PDB entry 8IJ3 | electron microscopy, 3.28 A resolution | chains B and S of the 5 polymer chains in the assembly

== Chain B ==
Protein: Guanine nucleotide-binding protein G(I)/G(S)/G(T) subunit beta-1
Source organism: Homo sapiens
UniProtKB: P62873 (GBB1_HUMAN); residues 4-340 here = UniProt positions 4-340
Sequence (337 residues; each row starts with the number of its first residue):
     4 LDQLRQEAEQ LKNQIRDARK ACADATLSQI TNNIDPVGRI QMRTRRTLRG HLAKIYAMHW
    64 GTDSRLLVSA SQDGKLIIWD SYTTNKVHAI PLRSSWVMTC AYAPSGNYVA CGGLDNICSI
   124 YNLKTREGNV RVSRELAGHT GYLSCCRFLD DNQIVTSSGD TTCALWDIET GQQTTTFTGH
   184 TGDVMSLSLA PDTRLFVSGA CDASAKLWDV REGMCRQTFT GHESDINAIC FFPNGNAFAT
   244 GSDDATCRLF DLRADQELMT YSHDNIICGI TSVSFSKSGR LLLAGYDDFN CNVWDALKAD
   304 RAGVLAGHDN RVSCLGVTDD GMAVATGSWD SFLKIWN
UniProt features mapped onto this chain:
  - modified residue: His266 (Phosphohistidine)
  - natural variant: Leu30 (L30F: In MRD42; uncertain significance), Arg52 (R52G: In MRD42), Gly64 (G64V: In MRD42), Asp76 (D76E: In MRD42; D76G: In MRD42), Gly77 (G77S: In MRD42), Lys78 (K78R: In MRD42), Ile80 (I80N: In MRD42; I80T: In MRD42), His91 (H91R: In MRD42; uncertain significance), Ala92 (A92T: In MRD42), Pro94 (P94S: In MRD42), Leu95 (L95P: In MRD42), Arg96 (R96L: In MRD42), 5 further natural variant entries in UniProt

== Chain S ==
Protein: scFv16
Source organism: Homo sapiens
Notes: antibody fragment or engineered binder
Sequence (248 residues; numbered 1 to 235 plus 15 insertion-coded residues; 2 numbers in that range are skipped by the numbering (no residue carries them; nothing is unmodelled there); the number before each row is that of its first residue; a row labelled like 121A-121O holds insertion residues (121A, then the next letters in order)):
     1 DVQLVESGGG LVQPGGSRKL SCSASGFAFS SFGMHWVRQA PEKGLEWVAY ISSGSGTIYY
    61 ADTVKGRFTI SRDDPKNTLF LQMTSLRSED TAMYYCVRSI YYYGSSPFDF WGQGTTLTVS
   121 S
121A-121O GGGGSGGGGSGGGGS
   124 SDIVMTQATS SVPVTPGESV SISCRSSKSL LHSNGNTYLY WFLQRPGQSP QLLIYRMSNL
   184 ASGVPDRFSG SGSGTAFTLT ISRLEAEDVG VYYCMQHLEY PLTFGAGTKL EL
Unresolved in the structure: 121A-121O
Disulfide bonds: Cys22-Cys96, Cys147-Cys217

== How chain B and chain S interact ==
Contacting residue pairs (10):
  Arg68(B) - Tyr103(S)
  Leu69(B) - Tyr103(S)  hydrophobic
  Val90(B) - Tyr102(S)  hydrophobic
  Arg129(B) - Val2(S)
  Arg129(B) - Arg98(S)
  Arg129(B) - Phe110(S)
  Glu130(B) - Gly26(S)
  Glu130(B) - Phe27(S)
  Glu130(B) - Ala28(S)  hydrogen bond (backbone-backbone)
  Gly131(B) - Phe32(S)
Also at the interface, not in a pair above, chain B (7 interface residues in all): His91
Also at the interface, not in a pair above, chain S (11 interface residues in all): Ser31, Ser185

== In short ==
Chain B and chain S form an interface of 7 and 11 residues respectively, with 1 hydrogen bond. The
hydrogen-bonded pair Glu130(B)-Ala28(S) is a backbone contact.
Chain B is Guanine nucleotide-binding protein G(I)/G(S)/G(T) subunit beta-1 and chain S is scFv16, both from
Homo sapiens; the structure, Cryo-EM structure of human HCAR2-Gi complex without ligand (apo state), was
determined by electron microscopy, deposited together with 8IJA, 8IJB and 8IJD.
